Entry 2CN0 (X-ray diffraction, 1.30 A resolution); this record covers chains H and L of the 3 polymer chains in the assembly.

[Chain H]
Protein: Prothrombin precursor
From: Homo sapiens
Notes: EC 3.4.21.5
UniProt: P00734 (THRB_HUMAN); the construct lacks a stretch of the UniProt sequence and is renumbered around it, so the offset changes along the chain: 16-36 = UniProt 364-384; 37-60 = UniProt 386-409; 61-77 = UniProt 419-435; 78-97 = UniProt 437-456; 7 more segments
Amino-acid sequence (257 residues; row label = number of the first residue in the row; note: 3 numbers in that range are skipped by the numbering (no residue carries them; nothing is unmodelled there); a row labelled like 60A-60I holds insertion residues (60A, then the next letters in order)):
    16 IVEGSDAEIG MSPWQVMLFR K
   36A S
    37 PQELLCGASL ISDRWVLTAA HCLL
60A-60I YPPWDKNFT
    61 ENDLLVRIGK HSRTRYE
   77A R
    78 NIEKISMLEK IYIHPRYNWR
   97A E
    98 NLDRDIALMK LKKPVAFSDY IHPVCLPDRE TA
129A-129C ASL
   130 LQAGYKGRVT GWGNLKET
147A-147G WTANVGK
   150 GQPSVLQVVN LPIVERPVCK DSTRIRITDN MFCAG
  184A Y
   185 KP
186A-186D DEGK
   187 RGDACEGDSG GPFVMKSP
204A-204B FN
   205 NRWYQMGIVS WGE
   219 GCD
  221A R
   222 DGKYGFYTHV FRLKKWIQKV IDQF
Unresolved in the structure: 147A-147G
Disulfide bonds: Cys42-Cys58, Cys168-Cys182, Cys191-Cys220
Metal / ion sites: Ca2+: Lys169, Thr172, Phe204A; Na+: Arg221A, Lys224
Small-molecule neighbours: F25 (4-(1r,3as,4r,8as,8br)-[1-difluoromethyl-2-(4-fluorobenzyl)-3-oxodecahydropyrrolo[3,4-a]pyrrolizin-4-yl]benzamidine): His57, Tyr60A, Trp60D, Glu97A, Asn98, Leu99, Ile174, Asp189, Ala190, Glu192, Ser195, Val213, Ser214, Trp215, Gly216, Gly219, Cys220, Gly226
Curated features (UniProtKB/Swiss-Prot):
  - region: Ala183 to Val200 (High affinity receptor-binding region which is also known as the TP508 peptide)
  - active site (Charge relay system): His57, Asp102, Ser195
  - glycosylation: Asn60G (N-linked (GlcNAc...) (complex) asparagine)

[Chain L]
Protein: Prothrombin precursor
From: Homo sapiens
Notes: EC 3.4.21.5
UniProt: P00734 (THRB_HUMAN); aligned to UniProt positions 334-347 over residues 1-14 (the alignment contains insertions or deletions, so no single offset holds)
Amino-acid sequence (28 residues; row label = number of the first residue in the row; a row labelled like 1A-1B holds insertion residues (1A, then the next letters in order)):
 1A-1B AD
     1 CGLRPLFEKK SLED
14A-14L KTERELLESYID

[Chain H / chain L interface]
Cross-chain cystine bridges: Cys122(H)-Cys1(L)
Pairs across the interface (61):
  Glu23(H) with Phe7(L); Asp14(L); Lys14A(L), hydrogen bond (side chain-backbone)
  Ile24(H) with Leu6(L); Phe7(L)
  Gly25(H) with Arg4(L); Phe7(L)
  Met26(H) with Arg4(L), hydrogen bond (backbone-side chain); Phe7(L), hydrophobic; Asp14(L)
  Pro28(H) with Arg4(L)
  Trp29(H) with Gly2(L); Arg4(L)
  Ser115(H) with Pro5(L)
  Asp116(H) with Pro5(L); Leu6(L)
  His119(H) with Asp1B(L), salt bridge; Leu3(L), hydrogen bond (side chain-backbone); Pro5(L)
  Pro120(H) with Cys1(L); Gly2(L), hydrogen bond (backbone-backbone)
  Val121(H) with Cys1(L)
  Cys122(H) with Cys1(L), disulfide; Gly2(L)
  Gln131(H) with Asp14L(L)
  Gly133(H) with Ser14I(L)
  Tyr134(H) with Ser14I(L); Tyr14J(L), hydrophobic; Ile14K(L); Asp14L(L), hydrogen bond (side chain-backbone)
  Lys135(H) with Glu14E(L), salt bridge; Leu14F(L); Ser14I(L), hydrogen bond (backbone-side chain); Tyr14J(L), hydrogen bond (backbone-side chain)
  Gly136(H) with Leu14F(L)
  Arg137(H) with Arg4(L); Asp14(L), salt bridge; Thr14B(L), hydrogen bond; Glu14C(L)
  Asn159(H) with Thr14B(L), hydrogen bond; Glu14E(L), hydrogen bond; Leu14F(L)
  Tyr184A(H) with Glu14E(L), hydrogen bond
  Met201(H) with Tyr14J(L)
  Lys202(H) with Glu8(L), salt bridge; Glu14C(L), salt bridge; Tyr14J(L), hydrogen bond (backbone-side chain)
  Pro204(H) with Leu14G(L), hydrophobic; Tyr14J(L)
  Asn205(H) with Leu3(L); Glu8(L)
  Arg206(H) with Cys1(L), hydrogen bond (side chain-backbone); Ala1A(L), hydrogen bond (side chain-backbone); Asp1B(L); Gly2(L); Leu3(L)
  Trp207(H) with Gly2(L), hydrogen bond (backbone-backbone); Arg4(L); Glu8(L), hydrogen bond; Asp14(L); Leu14F(L), hydrophobic
Interface residues without a listed pair, chain H (27 interface residues in all): Tyr117

[Overview]
Chain H and chain L form an interface of 27 and 21 residues respectively, with 1 disulfide bond, 16 hydrogen
bonds and 5 salt bridges. Polar pairs include His119(H)-Asp1B(L), Lys135(H)-Glu14E(L) and Arg137(H)-Asp14(L).
Chain H binds compound F25. From UniProt: 3 active-site residues on chain H.
Here chain H is Prothrombin precursor and chain L is Prothrombin precursor, both from Homo sapiens. Entry 2CN0
(Complex of Recombinant Human Thrombin with a Designed Inhibitor) was determined by X-ray diffraction.
